5O60 - chains A and Y of the 35 polymer chains in the assembly; structure by electron microscopy, 3.18 A resolution.

== Chain A ==
Molecule: 23S rRNA
From: Mycobacterium smegmatis str. MC2 155
Sequence (3120 nucleotides; each row starts with the number of its first residue):
     1 UAAGUGUUUA AGGGCGCAUG GUGGAUGCCU UGGCACUGGG AGCCGAUGAA GGACGUAGGA
    61 GGCUGCGAUA AGCCUCGGGG AGCUGUCAAC CGAGCGUUGA UCCGAGGAUG UCCGAAUGGG
   121 GAAACCCGGC ACGAGUGAUG UCGUGUCACC AGGCGCUGAA UAUAUAGGCG UCUGGGGGGA
   181 ACGCGGGGAA GUGAAACAUC UCAGUACCCG UAGGAAGAGA AAACAAAAUG UGAUUCCGUG
   241 AGUAGUGGCG AGCGAAAGCG GAGGAUGGCU AAACCGUAUG CAUGUGAUAC CGGGUAGGGG
   301 UUGUGUGUGC GGGGUUGUGG GACCUAUCUU UCCGGCUCUA CCUGGCUGGA GGGCAGUGAG
   361 AAAAUGUUGU GGUUAGCGGA AAUGGCUUGG GAUGGCCUGC CGUAGACGGU GAGAGCCCGG
   421 UACGUGAAAA CCCGACGUCU GUCUUGAUGG UGUUCCCGAG UAGCAGCGGG CCCGUGGAAU
   481 CUGCUGUGAA UCUGCCGGGA CCACCCGGUA AGCCUGAAUA CUUCCCAGUG ACCGAUAGCG
   541 GAUUAGUACC GUGAGGGAAU GGUGAAAAGU ACCCCGGGAG GGGAGUGAAA GAGUACCUGA
   601 AACCGUGCGC UUACAAUCCG UCAGAGCCCU CGACGUGUCG UGGGGUGAUG GCGUGCCUUU
   661 UGAAGAAUGA GCCUGCGAGU CAGGGACAUG UCGCGAGGUU AACCCGGGUG GGGUAGCCGC
   721 AGCGAAAGCG AGUCUGAAUA GGGCGUAUCC ACACAAGAGU GUGUGGUGUA GUGGUGUGUU
   781 CUGGACCCGA AGCGGAGUGA UCUACCCAUG GCCAGGGUGA AGCGCGGGUA AGACCGCGUG
   841 GAGGCCCGAA CCCACUUAGG UUGAAGACUG AGGGGAUGAG CUGUGGGUAG GGGUGAAAGG
   901 CCAAUCAAAC UCCGUGAUAG CUGGUUCUCC CCGAAAUGCA UUUAGGUGCA GCGUCGCAUG
   961 UUUCUUGCCG GAGGUAGAGC UACUGGAUGG CCGAUGGGCC CCACAGGGUU ACUGACGUCA
  1021 GCCAAACUCC GAAUGCCGGU AAGUCCAAGA GUGCGGCAGU GAGACGGCGG GGGAUAAGCU
  1081 CCGUGCGUCG AGAGGGAAAC AGCCCAGAUC GCCGGCUAAG GCCCCUAAGC GUGUGCUAAG
  1141 UGGAAAAGGA UGUGCAGUCG CGAAGACAAC CAGGAGGUUG GCUUAGAAGC AGCCACCCUU
  1201 GAAAGAGUGC GUAAUAGCUC ACUGGUCAAG UGAUUGUGCG CCGAUAAUGU AGCGGGGCUC
  1261 AAGCACACCG CCGAAGCCGC GGCAGCCAAC GUGUUGGCUG GGUAGGGGAG CGUCCUGCAU
  1321 CCGGUGAAGC CGCCGAGUGA UCGAGUGGUG GAGGGUGUGG GAGUGAGAAU GCAGGCAUGA
  1381 GUAGCGAUUA GGCAAGUGAG AACCUUGCCC GCCGAAAGAC CAAGGGUUCC UGGGCCAGGC
  1441 CAGUCCGCCC AGGGUGAGUC GGGACCUAAG GCGAGGCCGA CAGGCGUAGU CGAUGGACAA
  1501 CGGGUUGAUA UUCCCGUACC CGUGUAUGUG CGUCCAUGAU GAAUCAGCGG UACUAACCAU
  1561 CCAAAACCAC CGUGACCGCA CCUUUCGGGG UGUGGCGUUG GUGGGGCUGC AUGGGACCUU
  1621 CGUUGGUAGU AGUCAAGCGA UGGGGUGACG CAGGAAGGUA GCCGUACCGG UCAGUGGUAA
  1681 UACCGGGGUA AGCCUGUAGG GAGUCAGAUA GGUAAAUCCG UCUGGCAUAU AUCCUGAGAG
  1741 GUGAUGCAUA GCCGAGUGAG GCGAAUUCGG UGAUCCUAUG CUGCCGAGAA AAGCCUCUAG
  1801 CGAGGACAUA CACGGCCCGU ACCCCAAACC AACACAGGUG GUCAGGUAGA GAAUACUAAG
  1861 GCGUACGAGU GAACUAUGGU UAAGGAACUC GGCAAAAUGC CCCCGUAACU UCGGGAGAAG
  1921 GGGGACCCAC AUGGCGUGUA AGCCUUUACG GCCCAAGCGU GAGUGGGUGG CACAAACCAG
  1981 UGAGAAGCGA CUGUUUACUA AAAACACAGG UCCGUGCGAA GUCGCAAGAC GAUGUAUACG
  2041 GACUGACGCC UGCCCGGUGC UGGAAGGUUA AGAGGACCCG UUAACUCCCU UUGGGGGUGA
  2101 AGCGGAGAAU UUAAGCCCCA GUAAACGGCG GUGGUAACUA UAACCAUCCU AAGGUAGCGA
  2161 AAUUCCUUGU CGGGUAAGUU CCGACCUGCA CGAAUGGCGU AACGACUUCU CAACUGUCUC
  2221 AACCAUAGAC UCGGCGAAAU UGCACUACGA GUAAAGAUGC UCGUUACGCG CGGCAGGACG
  2281 AAAAGACCCC GGGACCUUCA CUACAACUUG GUAUUGGUGC UCGAUACGGU UUGUGUAGGA
  2341 UAGGUGGGAG ACUGUGAAGC UCACACGCCA GUGUGGGUGG AGUCGUUGUU GAAAUACCAC
  2401 UCUGAUCGUA UUGGGCCUCU AACCUCGGAC CGUAUAUCCG GUUCAGGGAC AGUGCCUGGU
  2461 GGGUAGUUUA ACUGGGGCGG UUGCCUCCUA AAAUGUAACG GAGGCGCCCA AAGGUUCCCU
  2521 CAACCUGGAC GGCAAUCAGG UGUUGAGUGU AAGUGCACAA GGGAGCUUGA CUGCGAGACG
  2581 GACAUGUCGA GCAGGGACGA AAGUCGGGAC UAGUGAUCCG GCACCUCUGA GUGGAAGGGG
  2641 UGUCGCUCAA CGGAUAAAAG GUACCCCGGG GAUAACAGGC UGAUCUUCCC CAAGAGUCCA
  2701 UAUCGACGGG AUGGUUUGGC ACCUCGAUGU CGGCUCGUCG CAUCCUGGGG CUGGAGCAGG
  2761 UCCCAAGGGU UGGGCUGUUC GCCCAUUAAA GCGGCACGCG AGCUGGGUUU AGAACGUCGU
  2821 GAGACAGUUC GGUCUCUAUC CGCCGCGCGC GUCAGAAGCU UGAGGAAACC UGUCCCUAGU
  2881 ACGAGAGGAC CGGGACGGAC GAACCUCUGG UAUACCAGUU GUCCCACCAG GGGCACGGCU
  2941 GGAUAGCCAC GUUCGGACAG GAUAACCGCU GAAAGCAUCU AAGCGGGAAA CCUCUUCCAA
  3001 GACCAGGCUU CUCACCCUCU AGGAGGGAUA AGGCCCCCCG CAGACCACGG GAUUGAUAGA
  3061 CCAGACCUGG AAGCCUAGUA AUAGGUGCAG GGAACUGGCA CUAACCGGCC GAAAACUUAC
Disordered / not traced: 1
Metal / ion sites: Mg2+ site 1: U7, A3024; Mg2+ site 2 near G13 (its only coordinating residue here); Mg2+ site 3: C28, G1354; Mg2+ site 4: C43, G214; Mg2+ site 5 near U69 (its only coordinating residue here); Mg2+ site 6 near U117 (its only coordinating residue here); Mg2+ site 7: A159, U163; Mg2+ site 8 near U171 (its only coordinating residue here); Mg2+ site 9: G191, U2467; Mg2+ site 10: A196, C197; Mg2+ site 11 near G204 (its only coordinating residue here); Mg2+ site 12 near G217 (its only coordinating residue here); 242 more Mg2+ sites not listed
Ligand contacts: phenylalanine (PHE): A2286, C2287, U2809

== Chain Y ==
Protein: 50S ribosomal protein L28
From: Mycobacterium smegmatis str. MC2 155
Reference sequence: A0QV03 (A0QV03_MYCS2); numbering as in UniProt (aligned over 1-64)
Sequence (64 residues; row label = number of the first residue in the row):
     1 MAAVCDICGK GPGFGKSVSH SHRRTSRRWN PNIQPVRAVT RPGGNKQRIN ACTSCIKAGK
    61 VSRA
Disordered / not traced: 1
Metal / ion sites: Zn2+: Cys5, Cys8, Cys52, Cys55

== Interface between chain A and chain Y ==
Residue-residue contacts - 86 pairs, chain A then chain Y:
  U163(A) - Gly43(Y)  base contact
  A164(A) - Arg41(Y)  hydrogen bond to the sugar
  A164(A) - Asn45(Y)  base contact
  U165(A) - Asn45(Y)  base contact
  G187(A) - Phe14(Y)  sugar contact
  G188(A) - Ser26(Y)  hydrogen bond to the phosphate
  A189(A) - Lys16(Y)  salt bridge to the phosphate
  U199(A) - His22(Y)  sugar contact
  U199(A) - Arg23(Y)  salt bridge to the phosphate
  C200(A) - Arg24(Y)  salt bridge to the phosphate
  G460(A) - Lys57(Y)  base contact
  C467(A) - Arg27(Y)  sugar contact
  C467(A) - Trp29(Y)  sugar contact
  G468(A) - Gly15(Y)  sugar contact
  G468(A) - Lys16(Y)  hydrogen bond to the sugar
  G468(A) - Val18(Y)  phosphate contact
  G468(A) - Trp29(Y)  sugar contact
  G469(A) - Lys16(Y)  phosphate contact
  G469(A) - Val18(Y)  phosphate contact
  G469(A) - Arg24(Y)  salt bridge to the phosphate
  G470(A) - Arg24(Y)  salt bridge to the phosphate
  U475(A) - His22(Y)  salt bridge to the phosphate
  G483(A) - Gly13(Y)  sugar contact
  G483(A) - Trp29(Y)  base contact
  C484(A) - Lys10(Y)  phosphate contact
  C484(A) - Trp29(Y)  sugar contact
  C484(A) - Asn30(Y)  hydrogen bond to the sugar
  C484(A) - Pro31(Y)  phosphate contact
  U485(A) - Lys10(Y)  salt bridge to the phosphate
  U485(A) - Pro31(Y)  phosphate contact
  U485(A) - Asn32(Y)  hydrogen bond to the phosphate
  G486(A) - Asn32(Y)  hydrogen bond to the phosphate
  G486(A) - Thr53(Y)  phosphate contact
  U487(A) - Lys57(Y)  salt bridge to the phosphate
  G488(A) - Lys57(Y)  base contact
  G1479(A) - Ala2(Y)  hydrogen bond to the phosphate
  A1480(A) - Ala2(Y)  hydrogen bond to the phosphate
  A1480(A) - Ala3(Y)  hydrogen bond to the phosphate
  A1480(A) - Val4(Y)  phosphate contact
  A1480(A) - Pro12(Y)  sugar contact
  A1480(A) - Phe14(Y)  base contact
  A1480(A) - Arg28(Y)  salt bridge to the phosphate
  U2302(A) - Ser21(Y)  hydrogen bond to the sugar
  U2302(A) - Arg23(Y)  sugar contact
  A2303(A) - Ser19(Y)  hydrogen bond to the phosphate
  A2303(A) - His20(Y)  phosphate contact
  A2303(A) - Ser21(Y)  hydrogen bond to the phosphate
  A2303(A) - Arg23(Y)  hydrogen bond to the sugar
  A2303(A) - Thr25(Y)  sugar contact
  C2304(A) - Ser17(Y)  phosphate contact
  C2304(A) - Thr25(Y)  sugar contact
  A2313(A) - Asn32(Y)  hydrogen bond to the base
  A2313(A) - Thr53(Y)  sugar contact
  U2314(A) - Gln34(Y)  sugar contact
  U2314(A) - Thr53(Y)  sugar contact
  U2314(A) - Ile56(Y)  sugar contact
  U2314(A) - Arg63(Y)  hydrogen bond to the sugar
  U2315(A) - Arg63(Y)  salt bridge to the phosphate
  A2422(A) - Lys46(Y)  salt bridge to the phosphate
  A2422(A) - Arg63(Y)  hydrogen bond to the sugar
  C2423(A) - Pro35(Y)  sugar contact
  C2423(A) - Val36(Y)  phosphate contact
  C2423(A) - Arg37(Y)  hydrogen bond to the phosphate
  C2424(A) - Pro35(Y)  phosphate contact
  C2424(A) - Arg48(Y)  salt bridge to the phosphate
  G2440(A) - Gln47(Y)  sugar contact
  G2441(A) - Asn45(Y)  sugar contact
  G2441(A) - Lys46(Y)  sugar contact
  G2441(A) - Gln47(Y)  sugar contact
  G2441(A) - Arg48(Y)  hydrogen bond to the phosphate
  U2442(A) - Arg37(Y)  salt bridge to the phosphate
  U2442(A) - Asn45(Y)  sugar contact
  U2442(A) - Lys46(Y)  hydrogen bond to the phosphate
  G2452(A) - Gln34(Y)  hydrogen bond to the base
  U2453(A) - Gln34(Y)  hydrogen bond to the base
  G2454(A) - Asn30(Y)  hydrogen bond to the sugar
  G2454(A) - Pro31(Y)  hydrogen bond to the sugar
  G2454(A) - Asn32(Y)  hydrogen bond to the sugar
  C2455(A) - Arg27(Y)  salt bridge to the phosphate
  C2455(A) - Arg28(Y)  phosphate contact
  C2455(A) - Trp29(Y)  hydrogen bond to the phosphate
  C2455(A) - Asn30(Y)  hydrogen bond to the phosphate
  C2456(A) - Arg27(Y)  salt bridge to the phosphate
  C2456(A) - Trp29(Y)  hydrogen bond to the phosphate
  A2656(A) - Ser21(Y)  base contact
  A2657(A) - Ser21(Y)  base contact
Other interface residues (no listed pair), chain A (47 interface residues in all): A160, U161, A198, G204, U461, G474
Other interface residues (no listed pair), chain Y (44 interface residues in all): Gly11, Ile33, Gly44, Ser54, Ala58

== Summary ==
47 residues of chain A and 44 residues of chain Y are in contact; the contacts include 27 hydrogen bonds and
15 salt bridges. Among the polar pairs are A2313(A)-Asn32(Y), G2452(A)-Gln34(Y) and U2453(A)-Gln34(Y). Ligands
of chain A: phenylalanine. U7(A) and A3024(A) coordinate Mg2+ site 1.
Chain A is 23S rRNA and chain Y is 50S ribosomal protein L28, both from Mycobacterium smegmatis str. MC2 155;
the structure, Structure of the 50S large ribosomal subunit from Mycobacterium smegmatis, was determined by
electron microscopy together with 5O5J and 5O61 from the same study.
